Entry 6Y11 (X-ray diffraction, 3.11 A resolution); this record covers chains 1 and 3 of the 16 polymer chains in the assembly.

== Chain 1 ==
Molecule: NADH-quinone oxidoreductase subunit 1
Source organism: Thermus thermophilus
Notes: EC 7.1.1.-
UniProt: Q56222 (NQO1_THET8); residues 1-438 here = UniProt positions 1-438
Amino-acid sequence (438 residues; row label = number of the first residue in the row):
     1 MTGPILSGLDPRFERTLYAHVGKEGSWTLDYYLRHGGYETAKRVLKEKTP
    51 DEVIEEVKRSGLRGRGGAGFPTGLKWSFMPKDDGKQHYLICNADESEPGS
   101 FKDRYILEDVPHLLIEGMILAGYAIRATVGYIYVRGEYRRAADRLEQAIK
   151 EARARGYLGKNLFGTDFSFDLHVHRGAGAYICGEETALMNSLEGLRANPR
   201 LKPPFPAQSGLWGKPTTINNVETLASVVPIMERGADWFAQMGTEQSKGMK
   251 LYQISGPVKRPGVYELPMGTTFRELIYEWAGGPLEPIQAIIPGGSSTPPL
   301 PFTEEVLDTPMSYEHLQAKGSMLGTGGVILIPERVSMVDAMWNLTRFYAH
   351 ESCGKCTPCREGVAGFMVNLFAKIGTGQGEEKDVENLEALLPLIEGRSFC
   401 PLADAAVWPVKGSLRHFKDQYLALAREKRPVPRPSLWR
Disordered / not traced: 1
Ion coordination: 4Fe-4S cluster Fe: Cys353, Cys356, Cys359
Ligand contacts:
  - FMN (flavin mononucleotide): Gly64, Arg65, Gly66, Gly67, Ala68, Phe70, Thr72, Lys75, Asn92, Asp94, Glu95, Ser96, Tyr180, Ile181, Gly183, Glu184, Glu185, Ile218, Asn219, Asn220, Thr223, Pro401, Leu402
  - 4Fe-4S cluster (SF4): Ile181, Pro199, Ser352, Cys353, Gly354, Lys355, Cys356, Cys359, Arg360, Ser398, Phe399, Cys400, Leu402, Ala403

== Chain 3 ==
Molecule: NADH-quinone oxidoreductase subunit 3
Source organism: Thermus thermophilus
Notes: EC 7.1.1.-
UniProt: Q56223 (NQO3_THET8); residues 1-783 here = UniProt positions 1-783
Amino-acid sequence (783 residues; row label = number of the first residue in the row):
     1 MVRVKVNDRIVEVPPGTSVMDAVFHAGYDVPLFCSEKHLSPIGACRMCLV
    51 RIGLPKKGPDGKPLLNEKGEPEIQWQPKLAASCVTAVADGMVVDTLSDVV
   101 REAQAGMVEFTLLNHPLDCPTCDKGGACELQDRTVEYGLYEKYYQKGPLE
   151 LPVYTRFEFTRRHVDKHHPLSPFVILDRERCIHCKRCVRYFEEVPGDEVL
   201 DFIERGVHTFIGTMDFGLPSGFSGNITDICPVGALLDLTARFRARNWEME
   251 ETPTTCALCPVGCGITADTRSGELLRIRAREVPEVNEIWICDAGRFGHEW
   301 ADQNRLKTPLVRKEGRLVEATWEEAFLALKEGLKEARGEEVGLYLAHDAT
   351 LEEGLLASELAKALKTPHLDFQGRTAAPASLFPPASLEDLLQADFALVLG
   401 DPTEEAPILHLRLSEFVRDLKPPHRYNHGTPFADLQIKERMPRRTDKMAL
   451 FAPYRAPLMKWAAIHEVHRPGEEREILLALLGDKEGSEMVAKAKEAWEKA
   501 KNPVLILGAGVLQDTVAAERARLLAERKGAKVLAMTPAANARGLEAMGVL
   551 PGAKGASWDEPGALYAYYGFVPPEEALKGKRFVVMHLSHLHPLAERYAHV
   601 VLPAPTFYEKRGHLVNLEGRVLPLSPAPIENGEAEGALQVLALLAEALGV
   651 RPPFRLHLEAQKALKARKVPEAMGRLSFRLKELRPKERKGAFYLRPTMWK
   701 AHQAVGKAQEAARAELWAHPETARAEALPEGAQVAVETPFGRVEARVVHR
   751 EDVPKGHLYLSALGPAAGLRVEGRVLVPAGGEA
Disordered / not traced: 56-72, 144-147, 778-783
Ion coordination: 2Fe-2S cluster Fe: Cys34, Cys45, Cys48, Cys83; 4Fe-4S cluster Fe site 1: His115, Cys119, Cys122, Cys128; 4Fe-4S cluster Fe site 2: Cys181, Cys184, Cys187, Cys230; 4Fe-4S cluster Fe site 3: Cys256, Cys259, Cys263, Cys291
Ligand contacts:
  - 2Fe-2S cluster (FES): Pro31, Leu32, Phe33, Cys34, Ser35, Ile42, Gly43, Ala44, Cys45, Arg46, Met47, Cys48, Cys83
  - 4Fe-4S cluster (SF4), molecule 1: His115, Asp118, Cys119, Cys122, Lys124, Gly125, Cys128, Leu130, Gln131, Arg180, Val232, Gly233
  - 4Fe-4S cluster (SF4), molecule 2: Cys181, Ile182, His183, Cys184, Lys185, Arg186, Cys187, Phe202, Ile211, Cys230, Pro231, Val232, Ala234, Leu235
  - 4Fe-4S cluster (SF4), molecule 3: Cys256, Leu258, Cys259, Val261, Gly262, Cys263, Ile290, Cys291, Gly294, Pro407, Ile408
UniProt features mapped onto this chain:
  - binding site ([2Fe-2S] cluster): Cys34, Cys45, Cys48, Cys83
  - binding site ([4Fe-4S] cluster): His115, Cys119, Cys122, Cys128, Cys181, Cys184, Cys187, Cys230, Cys256, Cys259, Cys263, Cys291
  - mutagenesis: Cys256 (C256A: Decreases amount and stability of iron-sulfur center 4), Cys259 (C259A: Decreases amount and stability of iron-sulfur center 4), Cys263 (C263A: Decreases amount and stability of iron-sulfur center 4), Cys291 (C291A: Decreases amount and stability of iron-sulfur center 4)

== Interface between chain 1 and chain 3 ==
Pairs across the interface - 49 pairs, chain 1 then chain 3:
  Leu195(1) - Arg440(3)
  Arg196(1) - Phe202(3)
  Arg196(1) - Ile203(3)  hydrogen bond (side chain-backbone)
  Arg196(1) - Glu204(3)  hydrogen bond (side chain-backbone)
  Leu201(1) - Val84(3)  hydrophobic
  His350(1) - Arg205(3)  hydrogen bond (backbone-side chain)
  Ser352(1) - Arg205(3)
  Ser352(1) - Gly206(3)  hydrogen bond (backbone-backbone)
  Cys353(1) - Arg205(3)
  Cys353(1) - Gly206(3)
  Cys353(1) - Thr209(3)
  Gly354(1) - Gly206(3)
  Lys355(1) - Ala44(3)
  Cys356(1) - Ala44(3)
  Thr357(1) - Ala44(3)  hydrogen bond (backbone-backbone)
  Thr357(1) - Cys45(3)
  Thr357(1) - Phe110(3)
  Thr357(1) - Thr111(3)
  Thr357(1) - Ile182(3)
  Pro358(1) - Arg46(3)
  Pro358(1) - Met107(3)  hydrophobic
  Pro358(1) - Phe110(3)  hydrophobic
  Arg360(1) - Arg162(3)
  Arg360(1) - Ile182(3)  hydrogen bond (side chain-backbone)
  Arg360(1) - His183(3)
  Arg360(1) - Gly206(3)
  Arg360(1) - Val207(3)
  Glu361(1) - Phe110(3)
  Glu361(1) - Leu113(3)
  Glu361(1) - Asn114(3)  hydrogen bond
  Glu361(1) - Arg162(3)  salt bridge
  Glu361(1) - Val207(3)
  Ala364(1) - Val207(3)  hydrophobic
  Gly365(1) - Phe157(3)
  Phe366(1) - Phe157(3)
  Asn369(1) - Phe157(3)
  Asn369(1) - Phe159(3)
  Lys373(1) - Glu158(3)  salt bridge
  Asn386(1) - Arg156(3)
  Leu390(1) - Arg156(3)
  Leu393(1) - Phe110(3)  hydrophobic
  Gly396(1) - Lys78(3)
  Arg397(1) - Arg46(3)
  Arg397(1) - Leu49(3)
  Arg397(1) - Leu79(3)
  Arg397(1) - Ala103(3)
  Ser398(1) - Arg46(3)
  Phe399(1) - Gly43(3)
  Phe399(1) - Arg46(3)
Other interface residues (no listed pair), chain 1 (31 interface residues in all): Gly178, Pro203, Glu351, Gly362, Leu370, Ile394
Other interface residues (no listed pair), chain 3 (37 interface residues in all): Pro41, Ile42, Glu102, Gly106, Glu109, Lys185, Asp201, Glu439

== In short ==
Chain 1 and chain 3 form an interface of 31 and 37 residues respectively, with 7 hydrogen bonds and 2 salt
bridges. Among the polar pairs are Glu361(1)-Arg162(3), Lys373(1)-Glu158(3) and Arg196(1)-Ile203(3). Chain 1
binds 4Fe-4S cluster and flavin mononucleotide.
Here chain 1 is NADH-quinone oxidoreductase subunit 1 and chain 3 is NADH-quinone oxidoreductase subunit 3,
both from Thermus thermophilus. Entry 6Y11 (Respiratory complex I from Thermus thermophilus) was determined by
X-ray diffraction together with 6I0D, 6I1P, 6Q8O, 6Q8W, 6Q8X, 6ZIY and 3 further entries from the same study.
